Entry 3RMZ (X-ray diffraction, 1.72 A resolution); this record covers chains A and D of the 6 polymer chains in the assembly.

# Chain A
Name: Methylamine utilization protein MauG
From: Paracoccus denitrificans
Notes: EC 1.-.-.-
UniProtKB: Q51658 (MAUG_PARDP); residues 1-367 here correspond to UniProt positions 21-387 (UniProt number = residue number + 20)
Sequence (373 residues; numbered 1 to 373; the number before each row is that of its first residue):
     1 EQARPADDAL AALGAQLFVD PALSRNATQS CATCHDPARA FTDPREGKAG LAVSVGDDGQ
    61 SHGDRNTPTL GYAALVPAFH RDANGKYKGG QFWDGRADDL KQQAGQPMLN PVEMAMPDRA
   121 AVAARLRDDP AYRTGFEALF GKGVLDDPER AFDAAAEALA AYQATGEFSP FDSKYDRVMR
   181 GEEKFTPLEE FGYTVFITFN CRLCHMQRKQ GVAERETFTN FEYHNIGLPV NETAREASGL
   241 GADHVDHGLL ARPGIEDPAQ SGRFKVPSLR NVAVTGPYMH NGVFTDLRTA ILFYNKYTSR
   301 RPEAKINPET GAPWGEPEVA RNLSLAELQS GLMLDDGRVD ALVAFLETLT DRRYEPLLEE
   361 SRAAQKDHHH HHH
Disordered / not traced: 1-5, 360-373
Construct notes: engineered mutation Phe-199 (Trp219 in Q51658); expression tag (368-373)
Bound ions: heme c Fe site 1 near His-35 (its only coordinating residue here); Ca2+: Asn-66, Thr-275, Pro-277; heme c Fe site 2: His-205, Tyr-294; Na+ site 1: Asn-231, Thr-233; Na+ site 2: Leu-250, Arg-252, Ile-255
Residues lining bound ligands:
  - heme c (HEC), molecule 1: Gln-29, Ser-30, Cys-31, Cys-34, His-35, Ser-54, Val-55, Gly-56, Arg-65, Asn-66, Thr-67, Pro-68, Thr-69, Leu-70, Gln-91, Phe-92, Trp-93, Arg-96, Leu-100, Gln-103, Ala-104, Pro-107, Met-108, Glu-113, Met-114, Leu-159, Gln-163, Lys-265
  - heme c (HEC), molecule 2: Trp-93, Asn-200, Cys-201, Cys-204, His-205, His-224, Ile-226, Leu-228, Phe-264, Lys-265, Val-266, Pro-267, Leu-269, Val-272, Tyr-278, Met-279, His-280, Leu-287, Ala-290, Ile-291, Tyr-294, Ser-324, Glu-327, Leu-328, Leu-334, Leu-342, Leu-346
Swiss-Prot annotation at these positions:
  - binding site (heme c): Cys-31, Cys-34, His-35, Cys-201, Cys-204, His-205, His-280
From the paper describing this entry:
  - mutagenesis - W199F: abolished catalytic activity on preMADH
  - mutagenesis - W199F (approximately 10%): decreased catalytic activity on quinol MADH

# Chain D
Name: Methylamine dehydrogenase heavy chain
From: Paracoccus denitrificans
Notes: EC 1.4.99.3
UniProtKB: A1BB97 (A1BB97_PARDP); residues 1-386 here correspond to UniProt positions 32-417 (UniProt number = residue number + 31)
Sequence (386 residues; each row starts with the number of its first residue):
     1 QDAPEAETQA QETQGQAAAR AAAADLAAGQ DDEPRILEAP APDARRVYVN DPAHFAAVTQ
    61 QFVIDGEAGR VIGMIDGGFL PNPVVADDGS FIAHASTVFS RIARGERTDY VEVFDPVTLL
   121 PTADIELPDA PRFLVGTYPW MTSLTPDGKT LLFYQFSPAP AVGVVDLEGK AFKRMLDVPD
   181 CYHIFPTAPD TFFMHCRDGS LAKVAFGTEG TPEITHTEVF HPEDEFLINH PAYSQKAGRL
   241 VWPTYTGKIH QIDLSSGDAK FLPAVEALTE AERADGWRPG GWQQVAYHRA LDRIYLLVDQ
   301 RDEWRHKTAS RFVVVLDAKT GERLAKFEMG HEIDSINVSQ DEKPLLYALS TGDKTLYIHD
   361 AESGEELRSV NQLGHGPQVI TTADMG
Disordered / not traced: 1-10
Disulfides: Cys-181/Cys-196

# Chain A / chain D interface
Pairs across the interface (17):
  Phe-191(A) / Arg-197(D)
  Thr-298(A) / Pro-158(D)
  Arg-300(A) / Gln-155(D)
  Arg-300(A) / Pro-158(D)
  Arg-300(A) / Ala-161(D)
  Arg-300(A) / Met-175(D)
  Arg-301(A) / Asp-177(D)  salt bridge
  Arg-301(A) / Val-178(D)
  Gly-331(A) / Ser-157(D)  hydrogen bond (backbone-side chain)
  Gly-331(A) / Pro-158(D)
  Leu-332(A) / Phe-156(D)  hydrophobic
  Leu-332(A) / Ser-157(D)
  Leu-332(A) / Pro-158(D)
  Met-333(A) / Pro-158(D)  hydrogen bond (backbone-backbone)
  Met-333(A) / Ala-159(D)  hydrophobic
  Arg-338(A) / Asp-180(D)  salt bridge
  Arg-338(A) / Arg-197(D)
Interface residues without a listed pair, chain A (10 interface residues in all): Ser-299, Asp-335
Interface residues without a listed pair, chain D (12 interface residues in all): Tyr-182

# In short
10 residues of chain A and 12 residues of chain D are in contact, with 2 hydrogen bonds and 2 salt bridges.
Polar pairs include Arg-301(A)/Asp-177(D), Arg-338(A)/Asp-180(D) and Gly-331(A)/Ser-157(D). The paper reports
that W199F of chain A abolishes catalytic activity on preMADH; W199F of chain A reduces catalytic activity on
quinol MADH.
Chain A is Methylamine utilization protein MauG and chain D is Methylamine dehydrogenase heavy chain, both
from Paracoccus denitrificans; the structure, Crystal Structure of the W199F-MauG/pre-Methylamine
Dehydrogenase Complex, was determined by X-ray diffraction, deposited together with 3RLM and 3RN0.
